6GJE - chains A and D of the 4 polymer chains in the assembly; structure by X-ray diffraction, 2.30 A resolution.

== Chain A ==
Protein: Protein amnionless
Organism: Homo sapiens
UniProt: Q9BXJ7 (AMNLS_HUMAN); residue numbers follow UniProt; this construct covers 20-357
Amino-acid sequence (338 residues; each row starts with the number of its first residue):
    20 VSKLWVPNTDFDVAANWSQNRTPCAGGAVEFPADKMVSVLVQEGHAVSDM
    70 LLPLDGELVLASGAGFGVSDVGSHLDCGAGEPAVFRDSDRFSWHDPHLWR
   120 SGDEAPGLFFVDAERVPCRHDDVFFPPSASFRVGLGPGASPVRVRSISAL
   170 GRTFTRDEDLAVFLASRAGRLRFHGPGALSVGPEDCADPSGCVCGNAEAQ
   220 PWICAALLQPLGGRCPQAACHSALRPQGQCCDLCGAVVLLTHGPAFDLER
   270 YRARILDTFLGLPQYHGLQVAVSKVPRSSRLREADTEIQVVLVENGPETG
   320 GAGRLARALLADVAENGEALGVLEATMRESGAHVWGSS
Disulfides: Cys43-Cys96, Cys137-Cys213, Cys205-Cys211, Cys223-Cys249, Cys234-Cys250, Cys239-Cys253
UniProt features mapped onto this chain:
  - region: Ser67 to Val87 (Interaction with CUBN)
  - glycosylation: Asn35 (N-linked (GlcNAc...) asparagine)
  - natural variant: Thr41 (T41I: In IGS2), Met69 (M69K: In IGS2), Cys234 (C234F: In IGS2)
  - mutagenesis: Asn35 (N35Q: Loss of expression at the cell membrane), Ser37 (S37A: No effect), Leu59 (L59P: Loss of interaction with CUBN and strongly reduced CUBN expression at the cell surface), Gly254 (G254E: Loss of interaction with CUBN and strongly reduced CUBN expression at the cell surface)
What the authors report for this chain:
  - contacts within the chain: Asn27-Asn35 (hydrogen bond), Asn35-Arg109 (hydrogen bond)
  - post-translational modification sites: Asn39 (proposed by the authors, not directly observed)
  - mutagenesis - T41I: unchanged binding to Cubilin (chain D)
  - mutagenesis - N35Q: abolished expression
  - mutagenesis - S37A: unchanged expression
  - disease-associated variants - C234F, G254E: abolished expression

== Chain D ==
Protein: Cubilin
Organism: Homo sapiens
UniProt: O60494 (CUBN_HUMAN); residue numbers follow UniProt; this construct covers 26-135
Amino-acid sequence (110 residues; row label = number of the first residue in the row):
    26 GELELQRQKRSINLQQPRMATERGNLVFLTGSAQNIEFRTGSLGKIKLND
    76 EDLSECLHQIQKNKEDIIELKGSAIGLPQNISSQIYQLNSKLVDLERKFQ
   126 GLQQTVDKKV
Unresolved in the structure: 26-37, 120-135
UniProt features mapped onto this chain:
  - region: Pro42 to Gly49 (Interaction with AMN)
  - site: Arg35, Ser36 (Cleavage)
  - glycosylation: Asn105 (N-linked (GlcNAc...) asparagine)
  - natural variant: Thr55 (T55M: In PROCHOB; uncertain significance)
What the authors report for this chain:
  - post-translational modification sites: Asn105 (proposed by the authors, not directly observed)

== Interface between chain A and chain D ==
Residue-residue contacts (22; chain A residue first):
  Phe50(A) - Gln41(D)  hydrogen bond (backbone-side chain)
  Ala52(A) - Gln41(D)
  Val66(A) - Thr46(D)  hydrogen bond (backbone-side chain)
  Ser67(A) - Ala45(D)
  Ser67(A) - Thr46(D)  hydrogen bond (backbone-backbone)
  Asp68(A) - Arg43(D)  salt bridge
  Asp68(A) - Met44(D)
  Asp68(A) - Ala45(D)
  Met69(A) - Arg43(D)
  Met69(A) - Met44(D)  hydrogen bond (backbone-backbone)
  Leu70(A) - Gln41(D)
  Leu70(A) - Pro42(D)
  Leu71(A) - Gln41(D)  hydrogen bond (backbone-side chain)
  Leu71(A) - Pro42(D)  hydrogen bond (backbone-backbone)
  Leu73(A) - Leu39(D)  hydrophobic
  Leu73(A) - Gln40(D)
  Phe85(A) - Met44(D)  hydrophobic
  Phe85(A) - Leu51(D)
  Val87(A) - Thr46(D)
  Val87(A) - Asn50(D)
  Val87(A) - Leu51(D)
  Ser88(A) - Thr46(D)  hydrogen bond (backbone-side chain)
Other interface residues (no listed pair), chain A (14 interface residues in all): Pro51, Pro72
Other interface residues (no listed pair), chain D (11 interface residues in all): Gly49
From the paper, about this interface:
  - interface residues, chain A: Met69(A)

== Overview ==
14 residues of chain A face 11 of chain D across their interface, with 7 hydrogen bonds and 1 salt bridge.
Polar pairs include Asp68(A)-Arg43(D), Phe50(A)-Gln41(D) and Val66(A)-Thr46(D). The paper reports that N35Q,
C234F and G254E of chain A abolish expression; the interface residue Met69(A); 5 substitutions were tested in
all.
Here chain A is Protein amnionless and chain D is Cubilin, both from Homo sapiens. Entry 6GJE (Structure of
the Amnionless(20-357)-Cubilin(36-135) complex) was determined by X-ray diffraction.
